PDB entry 4WY4 | X-ray diffraction, 1.40 A resolution | chains A and D of the 4 polymer chains in the assembly

== Chain A ==
Molecule: Vesicle-associated membrane protein 8
From: Homo sapiens
UniProtKB: Q9BV40 (VAMP8_HUMAN); residues 11-74 here = UniProt positions 11-74
Amino-acid sequence (64 residues; each row starts with the number of its first residue):
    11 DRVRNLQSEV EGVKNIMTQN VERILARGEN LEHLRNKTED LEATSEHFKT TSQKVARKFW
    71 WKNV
Swiss-Prot annotation at these positions:
  - site: R33 (Interaction with STX8)
  - modified residue: S18 (Phosphoserine), T28 (Phosphothreonine), T48 (Phosphothreonine), T54 (Phosphothreonine), S55 (Phosphoserine)
  - lipidation ((Microbial infection) N6-stearoyl lysine): K64, K68
  - mutagenesis: K64 to K68 (Abolished stearoylation in response to S.flexneri infection), K72 (K72R: Does not affect stearoylation in response to S.flexneri infection)

== Chain D ==
Molecule: Synaptosomal-associated protein 29
From: Homo sapiens
UniProtKB: O95721 (SNP29_HUMAN); numbering as in UniProt (aligned over 194-258)
Amino-acid sequence (65 residues; row label = number of the first residue in the row):
   194 HLRAYHQKID SNLDELSMGL GRLKDIALGM QTEIEEQDDI LDRLTTKVDK LDVNIKSTER
   254 KVRQL
Swiss-Prot annotation at these positions:
  - modified residue (Phosphoserine): S204, S210

== Interface between chain A and chain D ==
Contacting residue pairs - 44 pairs, chain A then chain D:
  L16(A) - L213(D)  hydrophobic
  V20(A) - L213(D)  hydrophobic
  V23(A) - L213(D)
  V23(A) - K217(D)
  I26(A) - A220(D)
  I26(A) - L221(D)  hydrophobic
  M27(A) - A220(D)  hydrophobic
  M27(A) - M223(D)  hydrophobic
  Q29(A) - Q224(D)  hydrogen bond
  N30(A) - A220(D)  hydrogen bond (side chain-backbone)
  N30(A) - M223(D)
  N30(A) - Q224(D)  hydrogen bond (side chain-backbone)
  N30(A) - I227(D)
  R33(A) - I227(D)
  R33(A) - E228(D)
  R33(A) - D231(D)  salt bridge
  I34(A) - I227(D)  hydrophobic
  R37(A) - Q230(D)  hydrogen bond
  R37(A) - L234(D)
  N40(A) - L234(D)
  L41(A) - L234(D)  hydrophobic
  L44(A) - L234(D)  hydrophobic
  L44(A) - L237(D)  hydrophobic
  L44(A) - T238(D)
  K47(A) - T238(D)
  K47(A) - V241(D)
  K47(A) - D242(D)  salt bridge
  D50(A) - D245(D)
  L51(A) - L244(D)  hydrophobic
  L51(A) - D245(D)
  L51(A) - I248(D)  hydrophobic
  T54(A) - D245(D)  hydrogen bond
  T54(A) - I248(D)
  T54(A) - K249(D)
  H57(A) - E252(D)
  F58(A) - I248(D)  hydrophobic
  F58(A) - T251(D)
  F58(A) - E252(D)
  T61(A) - E252(D)  hydrogen bond
  T61(A) - V255(D)
  T61(A) - R256(D)
  V65(A) - V255(D)  hydrophobic
  K68(A) - L258(D)  hydrogen bond (side chain-backbone)
  F69(A) - L258(D)
Also at the interface, not in a pair above, chain A (27 interface residues in all): E19, T48, S55, S62
Also at the interface, not in a pair above, chain D (28 interface residues in all): L206, L209, S210, L216
The authors on this interface:
  - pairs named by the authors: Q230(D)-R37(A)

== Overview ==
27 residues of chain A face 28 of chain D across their interface, with 7 hydrogen bonds and 2 salt bridges.
Polar pairs include R33(A)-D231(D), K47(A)-D242(D) and Q29(A)-Q224(D). The authors report a contact between
Q230(D) and R37(A). UniProt lists 6 mutagenesis sites on chain A.
Chain A is Vesicle-associated membrane protein 8 and chain D is Synaptosomal-associated protein 29, both from
Homo sapiens; the structure, Crystal structure of autophagic SNARE complex, was determined by X-ray
diffraction.
